5KTE - chains A and L of the 3 polymer chains in the assembly; structure by X-ray diffraction, 3.94 A resolution.

# Chain A
Name: Divalent metal cation transporter MntH
From: Deinococcus radiodurans
Reference sequence: Q9RTP8 (MNTH_DEIRA); residue numbers follow UniProt; this construct covers 26-436
Amino-acid sequence (420 residues; row label = number of the first residue in the row):
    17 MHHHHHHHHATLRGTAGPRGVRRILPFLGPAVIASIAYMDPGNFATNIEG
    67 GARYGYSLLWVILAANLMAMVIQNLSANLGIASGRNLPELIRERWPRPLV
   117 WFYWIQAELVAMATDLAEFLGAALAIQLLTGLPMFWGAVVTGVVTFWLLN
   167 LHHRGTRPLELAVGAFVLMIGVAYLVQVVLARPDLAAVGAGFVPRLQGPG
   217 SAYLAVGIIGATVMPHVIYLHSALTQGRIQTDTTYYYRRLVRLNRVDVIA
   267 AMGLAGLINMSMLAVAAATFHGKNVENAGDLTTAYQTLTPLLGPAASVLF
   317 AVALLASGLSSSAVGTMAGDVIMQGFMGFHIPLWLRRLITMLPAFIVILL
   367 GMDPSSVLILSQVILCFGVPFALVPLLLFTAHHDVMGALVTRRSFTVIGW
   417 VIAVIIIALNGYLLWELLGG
Not modelled in the structure: 17-42, 166-175, 237-258, 305-309, 342-352, 429-436
Sequence notes: initiating methionine (17); expression tag (18-25); engineered mutation His168 (Gln in Q9RTP8), His169 (Lys in Q9RTP8), Tyr251 (Glu in Q9RTP8), Tyr252 (Glu in Q9RTP8), Tyr253 (Lys in Q9RTP8), His398 (Arg in Q9RTP8), His399 (Arg in Q9RTP8)
What the authors report for this chain:
  - specificity-determining residues: Met230 (citing earlier work)
  - mutagenesis - G45F, G45R: unchanged expression
  - contacts within the chain: Ile142-Gly153

# Chain L
Name: Fab Light Chain
From: Mus musculus
Notes: antibody fragment or engineered binder
Amino-acid sequence (213 residues; row label = number of the first residue in the row):
     1 DIELTQSPATLSVTPGDSVSLSCRASQSISNNLHWYQQKSHESPRLLIKY
    51 VSQSSSGIPSRFSGSGSGTDFTLSINSVETEDFGMYFCQQSNSWPRTFGG
   101 GTKLEIKRADAAPTVSIFPPSSEQLTSGGASVVCFLNNFYPKDINVKWKI
   151 DGSERQNGVLNSWTDQDSKDSTYSMSSTLTLTKDEYERHNSYTCEATHKT
   201 STSPIVKSFNRNE
Disulfide bonds: Cys23-Cys88, Cys134-Cys194

# How chain A and chain L interact
Residue-residue contacts (8):
  Arg198(A) with Asp1(L); Trp94(L)
  Ala284(A) with Asn92(L)
  Gly288(A) with Arg96(L)
  Lys289(A) with Asn32(L), hydrogen bond; Ser91(L); Asn92(L)
  Val291(A) with Tyr50(L)
Interface residues without a listed pair, chain A (8 interface residues in all): Ala283, His287, Leu304
Interface residues without a listed pair, chain L (9 interface residues in all): Ser30, Pro95

# Summary
8 residues of chain A and 9 residues of chain L are in contact, with 1 hydrogen bond. The hydrogen-bonded pair
is Lys289(A)-Asn32(L). From the paper: G45F and G45R of chain A leave expression unchanged; the specificity
determinant Met230(A).
Here chain A is Divalent metal cation transporter MntH (Deinococcus radiodurans) and chain L is Fab Light
Chain (Mus musculus). Entry 5KTE (Crystal structure of Deinococcus radiodurans MntH, an Nramp-family
transition metal transporter) was determined by X-ray diffraction.
